PDB entry 2PK6 | X-ray diffraction, 1.45 A resolution | chains A and B

[Chain A (and B)]
Protein: Protease
Source organism: Human immunodeficiency virus 1
Notes: chain B of this document is another copy of the same molecule, construct and numbering; everything in this record applies to it too
UniProtKB: P03367 (POL_HV1BR); residues 1-99 here correspond to UniProt positions 501-599 (UniProt number = residue number + 500)
Sequence (99 residues; each row starts with the number of its first residue):
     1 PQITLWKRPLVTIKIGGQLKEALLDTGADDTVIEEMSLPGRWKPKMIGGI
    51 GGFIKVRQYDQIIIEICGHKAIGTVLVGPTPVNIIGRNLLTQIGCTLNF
Construct notes: engineered mutation Lys7 (Gln507 in P03367), Ile33 (Leu533 in P03367), Ile63 (Leu563 in P03367)
Small-molecule neighbours: kni-10033 (O33; (4R)-N-[(1S,2R)-2-hydroxy-2,3-dihydro-1H-inden-1-yl]-3-[(2S,3S)-2-hydroxy-3-({N-[(isoquinolin-5-yloxy)acetyl]-S-methyl- L-cysteinyl}amino)-4-phenylbutanoyl]-5,5-dimethyl-1,3-thiazolidine-4-carboxamide): Arg8, Leu23, Asp25, Gly27, Ala28, Asp29, Asp30, Val32, Ile47, Gly48, Gly49, Ile50, Phe53, Leu76, Pro81, Val82, Ile84
Swiss-Prot annotation at these positions:
  - region (Dimerization of protease): Pro1 to Leu5, Gly49 to Lys55, Asn88 to Phe99
  - active site: Asp25 (For protease activity)
  - site: Phe99 (Cleavage)
From the paper describing this entry:
  - binding site for kni-10033: Asp25, Ala28, Asp29, Asp30, Val32, Ile47, Ile50

[How chain A and chain B interact]
Pairs across the interface - 103 pairs, chain A then chain B:
  Pro1(A) - Leu97(B)
  Pro1(A) - Asn98(B)
  Pro1(A) - Phe99(B)  hydrogen bond (backbone-backbone)
  Gln2(A) - Thr96(B)
  Gln2(A) - Leu97(B)
  Gln2(A) - Asn98(B)  hydrogen bond
  Ile3(A) - Thr96(B)
  Ile3(A) - Leu97(B)  hydrogen bond (backbone-backbone)
  Ile3(A) - Phe99(B)  hydrophobic
  Leu5(A) - Thr26(B)
  Leu5(A) - Arg87(B)  hydrogen bond (backbone-side chain)
  Leu5(A) - Leu90(B)  hydrophobic
  Leu5(A) - Thr91(B)
  Leu5(A) - Cys95(B)
  Trp6(A) - Arg87(B)  hydrogen bond (backbone-side chain)
  Trp6(A) - Thr91(B)
  Lys7(A) - Arg87(B)
  Arg8(A) - Asp29(B)  salt bridge
  Arg8(A) - Arg87(B)
  Pro9(A) - Thr26(B)
  Pro9(A) - Arg87(B)
  Leu23(A) - Gly27(B)
  Leu24(A) - Thr26(B)  hydrogen bond (backbone-side chain)
  Leu24(A) - Leu97(B)  hydrophobic
  Asp25(A) - Asp25(B)
  Asp25(A) - Thr26(B)
  Asp25(A) - Gly27(B)  hydrogen bond (side chain-backbone)
  Thr26(A) - Leu5(B)
  Thr26(A) - Pro9(B)
  Thr26(A) - Leu24(B)  hydrogen bond (side chain-backbone)
  Thr26(A) - Asp25(B)
  Thr26(A) - Thr26(B)  hydrogen bond (side chain-backbone)
  Thr26(A) - Leu97(B)
  Gly27(A) - Leu23(B)
  Gly27(A) - Asp25(B)  hydrogen bond (backbone-side chain)
  Asp29(A) - Arg8(B)  salt bridge
  Gly48(A) - Ile50(B)
  Gly49(A) - Ile50(B)
  Gly49(A) - Pro81(B)
  Ile50(A) - Val32(B)  hydrophobic
  Ile50(A) - Gly49(B)
  Ile50(A) - Ile50(B)  hydrogen bond (backbone-backbone)
  Ile50(A) - Gly51(B)  hydrogen bond (backbone-backbone)
  Ile50(A) - Gly52(B)
  Ile50(A) - Ile54(B)  hydrophobic
  Ile50(A) - Thr80(B)
  Ile50(A) - Pro81(B)
  Ile50(A) - Ile84(B)  hydrophobic
  Gly51(A) - Gly51(B)
  Gly51(A) - Gly52(B)
  Gly51(A) - Ile54(B)
  Gly52(A) - Ile50(B)
  Gly52(A) - Gly51(B)
  Ile54(A) - Ile50(B)
  Cys67(A) - Phe99(B)  hydrophobic
  His69(A) - Phe99(B)
  Thr80(A) - Ile50(B)
  Pro81(A) - Gly49(B)
  Ile84(A) - Ile50(B)  hydrophobic
  Arg87(A) - Leu5(B)  hydrogen bond (side chain-backbone)
  Arg87(A) - Trp6(B)  hydrogen bond (side chain-backbone)
  Arg87(A) - Lys7(B)
  Arg87(A) - Arg8(B)
  Arg87(A) - Pro9(B)
  Leu90(A) - Leu5(B)  hydrophobic
  Thr91(A) - Leu5(B)
  Thr91(A) - Trp6(B)
  Gln92(A) - Trp6(B)
  Ile93(A) - Phe99(B)
  Gly94(A) - Asn98(B)
  Gly94(A) - Phe99(B)
  Cys95(A) - Leu5(B)
  Cys95(A) - Leu97(B)  hydrophobic
  Cys95(A) - Asn98(B)
  Cys95(A) - Phe99(B)  hydrophobic
  Thr96(A) - Gln2(B)
  Thr96(A) - Ile3(B)
  Thr96(A) - Thr4(B)
  Thr96(A) - Thr96(B)
  Thr96(A) - Leu97(B)
  Thr96(A) - Asn98(B)  hydrogen bond (backbone-backbone)
  Leu97(A) - Pro1(B)
  Leu97(A) - Gln2(B)
  Leu97(A) - Ile3(B)  hydrogen bond (backbone-backbone)
  Leu97(A) - Pro9(B)  hydrophobic
  Leu97(A) - Leu24(B)  hydrophobic
  Leu97(A) - Thr26(B)
  Leu97(A) - Cys95(B)  hydrophobic
  Leu97(A) - Thr96(B)
  Leu97(A) - Leu97(B)  hydrophobic
  Asn98(A) - Pro1(B)
  Asn98(A) - Gln2(B)  hydrogen bond
  Asn98(A) - Gly94(B)
  Asn98(A) - Cys95(B)
  Asn98(A) - Thr96(B)  hydrogen bond (backbone-backbone)
  Asn98(A) - Asn98(B)  hydrogen bond
  Phe99(A) - Pro1(B)  hydrogen bond (backbone-backbone)
  Phe99(A) - Ile3(B)  hydrophobic
  Phe99(A) - Cys67(B)  hydrophobic
  Phe99(A) - His69(B)
  Phe99(A) - Ile93(B)
  Phe99(A) - Gly94(B)
  Phe99(A) - Cys95(B)  hydrophobic
Interface residues without a listed pair, chain A (40 interface residues in all): Thr4, Val32, Ile47, Phe53
Interface residues without a listed pair, chain B (39 interface residues in all): Ile47, Gly48, Phe53

[Summary]
40 residues of chain A face 39 of chain B across their interface; the contacts include 20 hydrogen bonds and 2
salt bridges. Among the polar pairs are Arg8(A)-Asp29(B), Gln2(A)-Asn98(B) and Leu5(A)-Arg87(B). Bound to
chain A: kni-10033. From the paper: a binding site for kni-10033 at Asp25(A), Ala28(A) and Asp29(A) among
others.
Chain A and chain B are both Protease (Human immunodeficiency virus 1); the structure, Crystal Structure of
HIV-1 Protease (Q7K, L33I, L63I) in Complex with KNI-10033, was determined by X-ray diffraction together with
2PK5 from the same study.
